3SJV - chains A and D of the 5 polymer chains in the assembly; structure by X-ray diffraction, 3.10 A resolution.

Chain A:
Name: HLA class I histocompatibility antigen, B-8 alpha chain
Source organism: Homo sapiens
Notes: fragment: Extracellular domain residues 25-301
UniProt: P30460 (1B08_HUMAN); residues 1-277 here correspond to UniProt positions 25-301 (UniProt number = residue number + 24)
Sequence (277 residues; each row starts with the number of its first residue):
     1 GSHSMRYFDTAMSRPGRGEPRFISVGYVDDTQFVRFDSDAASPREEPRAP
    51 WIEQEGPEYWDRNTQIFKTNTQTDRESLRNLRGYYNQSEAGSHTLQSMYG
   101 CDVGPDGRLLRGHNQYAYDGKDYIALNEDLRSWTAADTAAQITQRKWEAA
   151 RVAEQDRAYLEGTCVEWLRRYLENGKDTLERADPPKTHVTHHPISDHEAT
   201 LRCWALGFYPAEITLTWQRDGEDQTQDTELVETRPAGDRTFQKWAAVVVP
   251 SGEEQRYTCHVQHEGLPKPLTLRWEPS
Cystine bridges: Cys101-Cys164, Cys203-Cys259

Chain D:
Name: RL42 T cell receptor, alpha chain
Source organism: Homo sapiens
Sequence (203 residues; row label = number of the first residue in the row; note: 19 numbers in that range are skipped by the numbering (no residue carries them; nothing is unmodelled there); a row labelled like 84A-84C holds insertion residues (84A, then the next letters in order); numbers below 1 keep their minus sign (His-1 is residue -1)):
    -1 HMRKEVEQDPGPFNVPEGATVAFNCTYSNSASQS
    39 FFWYRQDSRKEPKLLMSVYSSG
    66 N
    68 EDG
    78 RFTAQLN
84A-84C RAS
    85 QYISLLIRDSKLSDSATYLCVVRAGKLIFGQGTELSVKPNIQNPDPAVYQ
   135 LRDSKSSDKSVCLFTDFDSQTNVSQSKDSDVYITDKCVLDMRSMDFKSNS
   185 AVAWSNKSDFACANAFNNSIIPEDTFFPSPESS
Disordered / not traced: -1 to 1, 215-217
Cystine bridges: Cys23-Cys104

Chain A / chain D interface:
Residue-residue contacts - 15 pairs, chain A then chain D:
  Arg62(A) with Asn27(D), hydrogen bond
  Gln65(A) with Gly109(D); Lys110(D)
  Ile66(A) with Gly109(D)
  Thr69(A) with Gly109(D); Lys110(D)
  Arg151(A) with Ser55(D), hydrogen bond (side chain-backbone); Tyr57(D); Asn66(D), hydrogen bond
  Glu154(A) with Tyr57(D); Ser58(D), hydrogen bond (side chain-backbone)
  Gln155(A) with Tyr57(D)
  Ala158(A) with Tyr57(D); Arg84A(D)
  Thr163(A) with Arg84A(D), hydrogen bond
Other interface residues (no listed pair), chain A (10 interface residues in all): Trp167
Other interface residues (no listed pair), chain D (11 interface residues in all): Ser28, Ala29, Ser32

In short:
10 residues of chain A face 11 of chain D across their interface; the contacts include 5 hydrogen bonds. Polar
contacts include Arg62(A)-Asn27(D), Arg151(A)-Ser55(D) and Arg151(A)-Asn66(D).
Here chain A is HLA class I histocompatibility antigen, B-8 alpha chain and chain D is RL42 T cell receptor,
alpha chain, both from Homo sapiens. Entry 3SJV (Crystal structure of the RL42 TCR in complex with HLA-B8-FLR)
was determined by X-ray diffraction together with 3SKM, 3SKN and 3SKO from the same study.
